PDB entry 3FS6 | X-ray diffraction, 1.23 A resolution | chain A

Chain A:
Protein: Dihydrofolate reductase
From: Homo sapiens
Notes: EC 1.5.1.3
UniProtKB: P00374 (DYR_HUMAN); residues 0-186 here correspond to UniProt positions 1-187 (UniProt number = residue number + 1)
Chain sequence (187 residues; row label = number of the first residue in the row; numbering starts at 0):
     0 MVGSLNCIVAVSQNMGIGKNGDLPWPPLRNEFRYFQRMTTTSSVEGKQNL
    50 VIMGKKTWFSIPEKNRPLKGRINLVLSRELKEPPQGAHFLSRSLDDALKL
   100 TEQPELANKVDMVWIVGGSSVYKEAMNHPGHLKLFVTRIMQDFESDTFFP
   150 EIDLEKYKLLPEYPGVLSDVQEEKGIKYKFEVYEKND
Unresolved in the structure: 0
Small-molecule neighbours:
  - DH1 (2,4-diamino-5-[2-methoxy-5-(4-carboxybutyloxy)benzyl]pyrimidine): I7, V8, A9, L22, E30, F31, Y33, F34, Q35, T56, I60, L67, K68, R70, V115, Y121, T136
  - NADPH (NDP; NADPH dihydro-nicotinamide-adenine-dinucleotide phosphate): V8, A9, I16, G17, G20, D21, L22, W24, G53, K54, K55, T56, S59, L75, S76, R77, E78, S90, R91, S92, L93, V115, G116, G117, S118, S119, V120, Y121, T146

Overview:
Ligands of chain A: compound DH1 and NADPH.
Chain A is Dihydrofolate reductase (Homo sapiens); the structure, Correlations of Inhibitor Kinetics for
Pneumocystis jirovecii and Human Dihydrofolate Reductase with Structural Data for Human ..., was determined by
X-ray diffraction (same publication as 3F8Y, 3F8Z and 3F91).
